PDB entry 2BSQ | X-ray diffraction, 3.00 A resolution | chains G and J of the 10 polymer chains in the assembly

== Chain G ==
Molecule: Trafficking protein A
Organism: Neisseria gonorrhoeae
Notes: fragment: dna-binding protein, residues 2-78
UniProt: Q5F881 (Q5F881_NEIG1); residues 2-78 here = UniProt positions 2-78
Sequence (77 residues; numbered 2 to 78; the number before each row is that of its first residue):
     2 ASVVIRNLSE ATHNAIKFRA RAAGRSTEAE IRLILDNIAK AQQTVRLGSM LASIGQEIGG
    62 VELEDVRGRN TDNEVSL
Not modelled in the structure: 70-78
Curated features (UniProtKB/Swiss-Prot):
  - mutagenesis: Arg7 (R7A: Loss of DNA-binding, still binds FitB)

== Chain J ==
Molecule: Ir36, reverse strand
Sequence (36 nucleotides; numbered 37 to 72; the number before each row is that of its first residue):
    37 CAAATGCTAT CAAAAXAAAA AAAATGATAG CAATCT
Modified / non-standard residues: 5IU (5-iodo-2'-deoxyuridine-5'-monophosphate) at position 52

== Interface between chain G and chain J ==
Pairs across the interface (6):
  Ser3(G) - DT64(J)  base contact
  Val4(G) - DT64(J)  base contact
  Val5(G) - DA63(J)  base contact
  Arg7(G) - DT61(J)  base contact
  Arg7(G) - DG62(J)  hydrogen bond to the base
  Arg7(G) - DA63(J)  base contact

== In short ==
Chain G and chain J each contribute 4 residues to their interface; the contacts include 1 hydrogen bond. Its
one hydrogen-bonded contact is Arg7(G)-DG62(J). Curated annotation (UniProt) lists one mutagenesis site on
chain G.
Chain G is Trafficking protein A (Neisseria gonorrhoeae) and chain J is Ir36, reverse strand; the structure,
FitAB bound to DNA, was determined by X-ray diffraction (same publication as 2H1C and 2H1O).
